Entry 3BHX (X-ray diffraction, 1.60 A resolution); this record covers chain A.

# Chain A
Molecule: Glutamate carboxypeptidase 2
Source organism: Homo sapiens
Notes: EC 3.4.17.21; fragment: Extracellular domain residues 44-750
Reference sequence: Q04609 (FOLH1_HUMAN); residues 44-750 here = UniProt positions 44-750
Amino-acid sequence (709 residues; each row starts with the number of its first residue):
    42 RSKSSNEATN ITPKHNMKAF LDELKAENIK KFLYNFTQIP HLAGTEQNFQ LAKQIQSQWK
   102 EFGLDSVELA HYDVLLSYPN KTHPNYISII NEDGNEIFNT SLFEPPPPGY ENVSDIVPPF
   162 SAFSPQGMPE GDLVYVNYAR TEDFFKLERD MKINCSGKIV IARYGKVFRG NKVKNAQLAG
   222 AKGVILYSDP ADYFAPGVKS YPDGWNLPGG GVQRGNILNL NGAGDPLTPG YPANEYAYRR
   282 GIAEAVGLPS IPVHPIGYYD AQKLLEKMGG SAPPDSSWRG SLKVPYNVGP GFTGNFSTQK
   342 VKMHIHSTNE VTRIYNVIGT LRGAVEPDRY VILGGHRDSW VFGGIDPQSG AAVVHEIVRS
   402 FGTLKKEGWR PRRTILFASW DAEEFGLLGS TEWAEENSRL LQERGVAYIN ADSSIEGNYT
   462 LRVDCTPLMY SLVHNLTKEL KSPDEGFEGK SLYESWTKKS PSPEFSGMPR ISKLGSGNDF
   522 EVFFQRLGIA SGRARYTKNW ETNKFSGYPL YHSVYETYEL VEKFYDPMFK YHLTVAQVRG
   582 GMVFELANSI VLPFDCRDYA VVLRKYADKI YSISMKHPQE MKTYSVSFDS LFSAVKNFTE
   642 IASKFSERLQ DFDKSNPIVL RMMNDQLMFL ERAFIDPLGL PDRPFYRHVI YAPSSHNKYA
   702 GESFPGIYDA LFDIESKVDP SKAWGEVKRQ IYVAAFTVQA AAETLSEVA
Disordered / not traced: 42-54, 654-655
Construct notes: expression tag (42-43)
Covalent attachments: N-acetylglucosamine (NAG) linked to Asn76, Asn121, Asn140, Asn195, Asn459, Asn476; glycan linked to Asn638
Bound ions: Ca2+: Thr269, Tyr272, Glu433, Glu436; Zn2+ site 1: His377, Asp387, Asp453 (together with BHX); Zn2+ site 2: Asp387, Glu425, His553 (together with BHX)
Residues lining bound ligands: BHX ((2S)-2-{[(S)-(2-carboxyethyl)(hydroxy)phosphoryl]methyl}pentanedioic acid): Phe209, Arg210, Asn257, His377, Asp387, Glu424, Glu425, Gly427, Leu428, Asp453, Gly518, Asn519, Arg534, Arg536, Tyr552, His553, Lys699, Tyr700
Swiss-Prot annotation at these positions:
  - active site: Glu424 (Nucleophile), Ser628 (Charge relay system), Asp666 (Charge relay system), His689 (Charge relay system)
  - binding site (substrate): Arg210, Asn257, Glu424, Ser517, Gly518, Asn519, Arg534 to Arg536, Tyr552, His553, Lys699, Tyr700
  - binding site (Ca(2+)): Thr269, Tyr272, Glu433, Glu436
  - binding site (Zn(2+)): His377, Asp387, Glu425, Asp453, His553
  - glycosylation (N-linked (GlcNAc...) asparagine): Asn51, Asn76, Asn121, Asn140, Asn153, Asn195, Asn336, Asn459, Asn476, Asn638
  - natural variant: His475 (H475Y: Correlates with lower folate and higher homocysteine levels)
  - mutagenesis: Asn51 (N51A: Loss of glycosylation. Reduces enzyme activity), Asn76 (N76A: Loss of glycosylation. Reduces enzyme activity), Asn121 (N121A: Loss of glycosylation. Severely reduced enzyme activity), Asn140 (N140A: Loss of glycosylation. Severely reduced enzyme activity), Asn153 (N153A: Loss of glycosylation. Severely reduced enzyme activity), Asn195 (N195A: Loss of glycosylation. Severely reduced enzyme activity), Asn336 (N336A: Loss of glycosylation. Reduces enzyme activity), His377 (H377A/G/Q: Complete loss of activity), Asp379 (D379E/N: Complete loss of activity), Asp387 (D387E/L: Complete loss of activity; D387N: No effect on enzyme activity), Pro388 (P388A: No effect on enzyme activity), Glu424 (E424A: Complete loss of activity; E424D: Reduces enzyme activity; E424Q: Reduces enzyme activity), 7 further mutagenesis entries in UniProt
From the paper describing this entry:
  - conformationally variable residues (loop rearrangement, side-chain flip): Arg536, Trp541 to Gly548
  - contacts within the chain: Arg463-Arg536 (backbone contact), Asp465-Arg536, Ile386-Tyr549 (hydrophobic contact), Asp387-Tyr549 (hydrophobic contact), Glu457-Tyr549 (hydrophobic contact), Tyr549-Tyr552 (hydrophobic contact), Tyr549-Glu557 (hydrophobic contact), Tyr549-Tyr566 (hydrophobic contact)
  - binding site for BHX: Asn519, Arg534

# Summary
Ligands of chain A: compound BHX. Covalently linked N-acetylglucosamine: at Asn76, Asn121, Asn140, Asn195,
Asn459 and Asn476 and 1 more. Curated annotation (UniProt) lists 4 active-site residues, 13 substrate-binding
residues, 4 Ca2+-binding residues and 5 Zn2+-binding residues. From the paper: a binding site for BHX at
Asn519 and Arg534; conformational variability at Arg536 and Trp541.
Chain A is Glutamate carboxypeptidase 2 (Homo sapiens); the structure, X-ray structure of human glutamate
carboxypeptidase II (GCPII) in complex with a transition state analog of ..., was determined by X-ray
diffraction, deposited together with 3BI1 and 3BI0.
